Entry 1MTK (X-ray diffraction, 1.80 A resolution); this record covers chain A.

Chain A:
Protein: Myoglobin
Source organism: Physeter catodon
Notes: engineered mutation(s): INITIATOR MET, PHE 46 REPLACED BY VAL AND ASP 122 REPLACED BY ASN (INS(MET 0), F46V, D122N)
Reference sequence: P02185 (MYG_PHYCA); residue numbers follow UniProt; this construct covers 1-153
Amino-acid sequence (154 residues; numbered 0 to 153; the number before each row is that of its first residue; numbering starts at 0):
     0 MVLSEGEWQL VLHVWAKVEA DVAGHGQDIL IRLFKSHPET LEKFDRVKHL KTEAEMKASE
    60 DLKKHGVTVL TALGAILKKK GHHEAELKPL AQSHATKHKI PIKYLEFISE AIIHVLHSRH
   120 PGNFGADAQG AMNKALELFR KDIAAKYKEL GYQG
Sequence notes: conflict V46 (Phe in P02185), N122 (Asp in P02185)
Metal / ion sites: heme Fe near H93 (its only coordinating residue here)
Residues lining bound ligands: heme (HEM): T39, K42, F43, R45, H64, T67, V68, A71, L72, L89, S92, H93, H97, I99, Y103, L104, I107, F138

Summary:
Ligands of chain A: heme.
Chain A is Myoglobin (Physeter catodon); the structure, Phe46(cd4) orients the distal histidine for hydrogen
bonding to bound ligands in sperm whale myoglobin, was determined by X-ray diffraction (same publication as
1MTI and 1MTJ).
